7B9H - chains A and B; structure by X-ray diffraction, 1.50 A resolution.

== Chain A (and B) ==
Molecule: cAMP-specific 3', 5'-cyclic phosphodiesterase 4D
From: Homo sapiens
Notes: EC 3.1.4.53; chain B of this document is another copy of the same molecule, construct and numbering; everything in this record applies to it too
UniProtKB: Q08499 (PDE4D_HUMAN), isoform Q08499-2; residues 78-412 here correspond to UniProt positions 244-578 (UniProt number = residue number + 166)
Amino-acid sequence (343 residues; row label = number of the first residue in the row):
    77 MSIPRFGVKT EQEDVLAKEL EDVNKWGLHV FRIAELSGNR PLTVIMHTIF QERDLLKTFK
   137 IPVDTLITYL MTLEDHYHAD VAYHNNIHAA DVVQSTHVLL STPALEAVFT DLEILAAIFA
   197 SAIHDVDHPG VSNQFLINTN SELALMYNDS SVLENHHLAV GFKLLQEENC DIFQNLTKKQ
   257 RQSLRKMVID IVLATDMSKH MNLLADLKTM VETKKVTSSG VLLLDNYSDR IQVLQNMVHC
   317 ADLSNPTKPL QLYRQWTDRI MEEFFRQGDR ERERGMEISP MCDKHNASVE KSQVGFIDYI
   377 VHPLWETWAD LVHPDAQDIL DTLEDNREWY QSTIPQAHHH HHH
Not modelled in the structure: 77-79, 412-419 (chain B: 77-87, 415-419)
Construct notes: initiating methionine (77); expression tag (413-419)
Metal / ion sites: Zn2+: H164, H200, D201, D318; Mg2+ site 1 near D201 (its only coordinating residue here); Mg2+ site 2 near N251 (its only coordinating residue here); Mg2+ site 3: D301, D305
Residues lining bound ligands: GEBR-42a (T3K; 3-[(E)-1-(3-cyclopentyloxy-4-methoxy-phenyl)ethylideneamino]oxy-1-morpholin-4-yl-propan-1-one): Y159, H160, T271, D272, M273, H315, D318, L319, N321, Y329, W332, T333, I336, M337, F340, M357, S368, Q369, F372

== Interface between chain A and chain B ==
Pairs across the interface (32):
  E218(A) - K239(B)  salt bridge
  E218(A) - Q242(B)  hydrogen bond
  A220(A) - R261(B)  hydrogen bond (backbone-side chain)
  L221(A) - A235(B)
  L221(A) - F238(B)  hydrophobic
  L221(A) - K239(B)
  L221(A) - Q242(B)
  L221(A) - R261(B)
  M222(A) - M222(B)  hydrophobic
  M222(A) - Y223(B)  hydrogen bond (backbone-side chain)
  M222(A) - A235(B)
  Y223(A) - M222(B)  hydrogen bond (side chain-backbone)
  Y223(A) - Y223(B)  hydrophobic
  N224(A) - N231(B)  hydrogen bond
  N224(A) - L234(B)
  N224(A) - A235(B)
  N224(A) - R261(B)
  N224(A) - I265(B)
  D225(A) - R261(B)  salt bridge
  N231(A) - N224(B)  hydrogen bond
  L234(A) - N224(B)
  A235(A) - L221(B)
  A235(A) - M222(B)
  A235(A) - N224(B)
  F238(A) - L221(B)  hydrophobic
  K239(A) - L221(B)
  Q242(A) - L221(B)
  R261(A) - A220(B)  hydrogen bond (side chain-backbone)
  R261(A) - L221(B)
  R261(A) - N224(B)
  R261(A) - D225(B)  salt bridge
  I265(A) - N224(B)

== Summary ==
15 residues of chain A face 14 of chain B across their interface, with 7 hydrogen bonds and 3 salt bridges.
Among the polar pairs are E218(A)-K239(B), D225(A)-R261(B) and E218(A)-Q242(B). Bound to chain A: GEBR-42a.
Both chains are cAMP-specific 3', 5'-cyclic phosphodiesterase 4D (Homo sapiens). Entry 7B9H (Crystal structure
of the PDE4D catalytic domain in complex with GEBR-42a) was determined by X-ray diffraction (same publication
as 7AY6).
